Entry 1AZQ (X-ray diffraction, 1.94 A resolution); this record covers chains B and A of the 3 polymer chains in the assembly.

Chain B:
Molecule: 8-nt DNA strand
Sequence (8 nucleotides; row label = number of the first residue in the row):
   101 GTAATTAC

Chain A:
Name: Protein (hyperthermophile chromosomal protein SAC7D)
Source organism: Sulfolobus acidocaldarius
UniProt: P13123 (DN71_SULAC); residues 2-66 here correspond to UniProt positions 1-65 (UniProt number = residue number - 1)
Sequence (66 residues; numbered 1 to 66; the number before each row is that of its first residue):
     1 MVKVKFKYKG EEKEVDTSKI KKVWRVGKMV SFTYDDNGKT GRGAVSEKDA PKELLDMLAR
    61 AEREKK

Interface between chain B and chain A:
Pairs across the interface - 13 pairs, chain B then chain A:
  DA103(B) with Val26(A), base contact; Met29(A), base contact
  DA104(B) with Trp24(A), hydrogen bond to the base; Arg25(A), sugar contact; Val26(A), sugar contact
  DT105(B) with Lys22(A), hydrogen bond to the phosphate; Trp24(A), hydrogen bond to the sugar
  DT106(B) with Lys22(A), salt bridge to the phosphate; Trp24(A), sugar contact; Thr33(A), sugar contact; Arg42(A), hydrogen bond to the base
  DA107(B) with Thr40(A), phosphate contact; Arg42(A), hydrogen bond to the sugar
Also at the interface, not in a pair above, chain B (6 interface residues in all): DC108
Also at the interface, not in a pair above, chain A (10 interface residues in all): Gly27, Ser31

In short:
6 residues of chain B and 10 residues of chain A are in contact; the contacts include 5 hydrogen bonds and 1
salt bridge. Polar contacts include DA104(B)-Trp24(A), DT106(B)-Arg42(A) and DT105(B)-Trp24(A).
Here chain B is an 8-nt DNA strand and chain A is Protein (hyperthermophile chromosomal protein SAC7D)
(Sulfolobus acidocaldarius). Entry 1AZQ (Hyperthermophile chromosomal protein SAC7D bound with kinked DNA
duplex) was determined by X-ray diffraction (same publication as 1AZP).
